9F0O - chains H and I of the 12 polymer chains in the assembly; structure by electron microscopy, 2.30 A resolution.

Chain H:
Molecule: Histone H2B 1.1
Organism: Xenopus laevis
Reference sequence: P02281 (H2B11_XENLA); residues 26-122 here correspond to UniProt positions 30-126 (UniProt number = residue number + 4)
Chain sequence (97 residues; numbered 26 to 122; the number before each row is that of its first residue):
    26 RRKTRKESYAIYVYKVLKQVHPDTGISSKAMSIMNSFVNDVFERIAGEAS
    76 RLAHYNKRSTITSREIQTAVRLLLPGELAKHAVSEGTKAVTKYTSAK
Construct notes: conflict Thr29 (Ser33 in P02281)

Chain I:
Molecule: 601 wisdom DNA
Sequence (147 nucleotides; each row starts with the number of its first residue; numbers below 1 keep their minus sign (DT-74 is residue -74)):
   -74 TATCGAGAATCCCGGTGCCGAGGCCGCTCAATTGGTCGTAGACAGCTCTA
   -24 GCACCGCTTAAACGCACGTACGCGCTGTCCCCCGCGTTTTAACCGCCAAG
    26 GGGATTACTCCCTAGTCTCCAGGCACGTGTCAGATATATACATCCGA

How chain H and chain I interact:
Pairs across the interface - 16 pairs, chain H then chain I:
  Arg26(H) with DC-27(I), hydrogen bond to the phosphate
  Arg27(H) with DA50(I), hydrogen bond to the base; DC51(I), phosphate contact
  Lys28(H) with DA50(I), hydrogen bond to the phosphate; DC51(I), hydrogen bond to the phosphate
  Thr29(H) with DA50(I), phosphate contact
  Arg30(H) with DC49(I), phosphate contact; DA50(I), phosphate contact
  Lys31(H) with DC49(I), phosphate contact; DA50(I), hydrogen bond to the phosphate
  Glu32(H) with DC49(I), phosphate contact
  Ser33(H) with DC49(I), hydrogen bond to the phosphate
  Ile36(H) with DG48(I), sugar contact; DC49(I), phosphate contact
  Tyr37(H) with DG48(I), hydrogen bond to the phosphate
  Lys40(H) with DG48(I), salt bridge to the phosphate
Other interface residues (no listed pair), chain H (12 interface residues in all): Thr85
Other interface residues (no listed pair), chain I (7 interface residues in all): DT38, DG47

In short:
12 residues of chain H face 7 of chain I across their interface; the contacts include 7 hydrogen bonds and 1
salt bridge. Polar contacts include Arg27(H)-DA50(I), Arg26(H)-DC-27(I) and Lys28(H)-DA50(I).
Chain H is Histone H2B 1.1 (Xenopus laevis) and chain I is 601 wisdom DNA; the structure, The molecular basis
and modulation of lamin-specific chromatin interaction, was determined by electron microscopy.
